3W1I - chains F and G of the 10 polymer chains in the assembly; structure by X-ray diffraction, 3.19 A resolution.

# Chain F (and G)
Name: L-seryl-tRNA(Sec) selenium transferase
Organism: Aquifex aeolicus
Notes: EC 2.9.1.1; fragment: the core and C-terminal domains; chain G of this document is another copy of the same molecule, construct and numbering; everything in this record applies to it too
Reference sequence: O67140 (SELA_AQUAE); residue numbers follow UniProt; this construct covers 62-452
Sequence (392 residues; each row starts with the number of its first residue):
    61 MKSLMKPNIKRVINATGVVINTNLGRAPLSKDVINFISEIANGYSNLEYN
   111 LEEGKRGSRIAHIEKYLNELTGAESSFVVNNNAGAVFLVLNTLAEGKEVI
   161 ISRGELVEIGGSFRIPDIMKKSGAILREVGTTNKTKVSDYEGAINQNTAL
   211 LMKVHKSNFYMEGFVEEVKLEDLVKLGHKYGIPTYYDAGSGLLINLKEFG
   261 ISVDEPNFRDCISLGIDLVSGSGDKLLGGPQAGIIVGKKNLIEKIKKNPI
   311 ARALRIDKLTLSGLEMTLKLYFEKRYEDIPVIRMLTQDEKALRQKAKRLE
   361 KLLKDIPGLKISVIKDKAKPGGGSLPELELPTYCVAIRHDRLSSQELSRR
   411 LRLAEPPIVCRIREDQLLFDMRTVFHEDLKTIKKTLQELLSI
Sequence notes: expression tag (61)
Modified / non-standard residues: Mse61, Mse65, Mse179, Mse212, Mse221, Mse326, Mse344, Mse431 (selenomethionine; parent Met); K285 ((2S)-2-amino-6-[[3-hydroxy-2-methyl-5-(phosphonooxymethyl)pyridin-4-yl]methylideneamino]hexanoic acid; LLP)
Metal / ion sites: K+: N140, D317 (shared with 2 residues of chain E)
UniProt features mapped onto this chain:
  - modified residue: K285 (N6-(pyridoxal phosphate)lysine)
What the authors report for this chain:
  - catalytic residues: K285 (proposed by the authors, not directly observed)
  - mutagenesis - T191Y/T192Y/D199R/Y220P: abolished catalytic activity
  - mutagenesis - R86A, N218A, F224A, R312A, R315A: decreased catalytic activity
  - catalytic residues: R119, D284

# How chain F and chain G interact
Contacting residue pairs (61; chain F residue first):
  R163(F) - R163(G)
  R163(F) - L166(G)
  R163(F) - P176(G)
  R163(F) - L186(G)
  R163(F) - E188(G)  salt bridge
  R163(F) - T192(G)  hydrogen bond (backbone-side chain)
  G164(F) - T192(G)
  E165(F) - T192(G)
  L166(F) - R163(G)
  L166(F) - T191(G)
  L166(F) - T192(G)  hydrogen bond (backbone-backbone)
  V167(F) - N193(G)
  E168(F) - T191(G)
  E168(F) - N193(G)  hydrogen bond (backbone-side chain)
  E168(F) - K194(G)
  E168(F) - K196(G)  salt bridge
  G170(F) - K194(G)
  R174(F) - T191(G)
  R174(F) - K194(G)
  R174(F) - D199(G)  salt bridge
  E188(F) - R163(G)  salt bridge
  E188(F) - E188(G)
  G190(F) - P176(G)
  T191(F) - L166(G)
  T191(F) - V167(G)
  T191(F) - E168(G)
  T191(F) - R174(G)
  T191(F) - P176(G)
  T192(F) - R163(G)  hydrogen bond (side chain-backbone)
  T192(F) - G164(G)
  T192(F) - E165(G)
  T192(F) - L166(G)  hydrogen bond (backbone-backbone)
  T192(F) - F219(G)
  N193(F) - V167(G)
  N193(F) - E168(G)  hydrogen bond (side chain-backbone)
  N193(F) - N218(G)
  N193(F) - F219(G)
  K194(F) - E168(G)  salt bridge
  K194(F) - G170(G)
  K196(F) - E168(G)  salt bridge
  K196(F) - R174(G)
  D199(F) - R174(G)  salt bridge
  N218(F) - N193(G)
  N218(F) - F224(G)  hydrogen bond (backbone-backbone)
  F219(F) - T192(G)
  F219(F) - N193(G)
  F219(F) - E222(G)
  F219(F) - F224(G)
  Y220(F) - Mse221(G)
  Y220(F) - E222(G)  hydrogen bond
  Mse221(F) - Y220(G)
  Mse221(F) - Mse221(G)  hydrophobic
  E222(F) - F219(G)
  E222(F) - Y220(G)  hydrogen bond (backbone-backbone)
  E222(F) - K379(G)  salt bridge
  G223(F) - N218(G)
  G223(F) - F219(G)
  F224(F) - T82(G)
  F224(F) - N218(G)  hydrogen bond (backbone-backbone)
  F224(F) - F219(G)
  F224(F) - G382(G)
Also at the interface, not in a pair above, chain F (27 interface residues in all): P176, L186, V225, K379
Also at the interface, not in a pair above, chain G (29 interface residues in all): G171, G190, G223

# In short
27 residues of chain F face 29 of chain G across their interface, with 10 hydrogen bonds and 8 salt bridges.
Polar pairs include R163(F)-E188(G), E168(F)-K196(G) and R174(F)-D199(G). The paper reports catalytic residues
K285(F), R119(F) and D284(F); R86A, N218A and F224A of chain F, among others, reduce catalytic activity; 6
substitutions were tested in all.
Chain F and chain G are both L-seryl-tRNA(Sec) selenium transferase (Aquifex aeolicus); the structure, Crystal
structure of the N-terminal truncated selenocysteine synthase SelA, was determined by X-ray diffraction
together with 3W1H, 3W1J and 3W1K from the same study.
